6WC6 - chains A and B of the 3 polymer chains in the assembly; structure by X-ray diffraction, 3.10 A resolution.

Chain A:
Name: Lysine-specific histone demethylase 1A
Organism: Homo sapiens
Notes: EC 1.-.-.-
UniProt: O60341 (KDM1A_HUMAN); residue numbers follow UniProt; this construct covers 171-836
Amino-acid sequence (666 residues; each row starts with the number of its first residue):
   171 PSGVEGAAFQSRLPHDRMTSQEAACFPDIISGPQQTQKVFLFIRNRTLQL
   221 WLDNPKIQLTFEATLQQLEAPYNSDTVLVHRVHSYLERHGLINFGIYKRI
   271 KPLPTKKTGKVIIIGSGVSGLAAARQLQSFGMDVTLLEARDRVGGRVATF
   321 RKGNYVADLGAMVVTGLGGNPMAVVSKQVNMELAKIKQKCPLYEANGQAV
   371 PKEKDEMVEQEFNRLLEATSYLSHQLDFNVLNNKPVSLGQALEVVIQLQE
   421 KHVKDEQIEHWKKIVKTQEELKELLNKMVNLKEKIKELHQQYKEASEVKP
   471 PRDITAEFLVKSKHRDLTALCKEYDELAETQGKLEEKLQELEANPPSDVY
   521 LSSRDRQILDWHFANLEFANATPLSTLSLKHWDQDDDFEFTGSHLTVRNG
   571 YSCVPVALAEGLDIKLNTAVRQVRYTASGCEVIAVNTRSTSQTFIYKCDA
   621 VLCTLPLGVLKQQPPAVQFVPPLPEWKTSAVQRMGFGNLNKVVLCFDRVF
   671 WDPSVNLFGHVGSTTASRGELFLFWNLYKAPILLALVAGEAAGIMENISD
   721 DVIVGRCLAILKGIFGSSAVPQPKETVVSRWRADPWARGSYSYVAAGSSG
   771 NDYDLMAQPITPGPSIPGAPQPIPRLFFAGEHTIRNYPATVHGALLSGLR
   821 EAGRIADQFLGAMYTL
Ligand contacts: FAD (flavin-adenine dinucleotide): Ile284, Gly285, Ser286, Gly287, Val288, Ser289, Gly290, Leu307, Glu308, Ala309, Arg310, Gly314, Gly315, Arg316, Val317, Leu329, Gly330, Ala331, Met332, Val333, Thr588, Ala589, Val590, Thr624, Leu625, Pro626, Val629, Val637, Leu659, Lys661, Trp751, Trp756, Gly759, Ser760, Tyr761, Gly800, Glu801, Ala809, Thr810, Val811, Ala814

Chain B:
Name: REST corepressor 1
Organism: Homo sapiens
UniProt: Q9UKL0 (RCOR1_HUMAN); residue numbers follow UniProt; this construct covers 308-440
Amino-acid sequence (133 residues; numbered 308 to 440; the number before each row is that of its first residue):
   308 RKPPKGMFLSQEDVEAVSANATAATTVLRQLDMELVSVKRQIQNIKQTNS
   358 ALKEKLDGGIEPYRLPEVIQKCNARWTTEEQLLAVQAIRKYGRDFQAISD
   408 VIGNKSVVQVKNFFVNYRRRFNIDEVLQEWEAE

How chain A and chain B interact:
Contacting residue pairs (101; chain A residue first):
  Arg384(A) - Lys312(B)  hydrogen bond (side chain-backbone)
  Arg384(A) - Gly313(B)
  Arg384(A) - Met314(B)
  Glu387(A) - Pro311(B)
  Ala388(A) - Met314(B)  hydrophobic
  Ala388(A) - Leu316(B)
  Tyr391(A) - Arg308(B)
  Tyr391(A) - Lys309(B)
  Tyr391(A) - Pro310(B)
  Tyr391(A) - Leu316(B)  hydrophobic
  Leu392(A) - Val321(B)  hydrophobic
  Gln395(A) - Arg308(B)
  Leu396(A) - Gln318(B)
  Phe398(A) - Ser325(B)
  Leu401(A) - Ser325(B)
  Gln417(A) - Val324(B)
  Gln417(A) - Ala331(B)
  Leu418(A) - Phe315(B)
  Leu418(A) - Leu316(B)  hydrophobic
  Leu418(A) - Asp320(B)
  Leu418(A) - Val321(B)  hydrophobic
  Leu418(A) - Val324(B)  hydrophobic
  Gln419(A) - Gly313(B)
  Gln419(A) - Met314(B)
  Gln419(A) - Phe315(B)  hydrogen bond (side chain-backbone)
  Gln419(A) - Leu316(B)
  Glu420(A) - Leu335(B)
  Lys421(A) - Asp320(B)  salt bridge
  Lys421(A) - Val334(B)
  Lys421(A) - Leu335(B)
  Lys421(A) - Leu338(B)
  His422(A) - Phe315(B)
  Lys424(A) - Leu335(B)
  Lys424(A) - Leu338(B)
  Lys424(A) - Asp339(B)  salt bridge
  Asp425(A) - Leu338(B)
  Gln427(A) - Leu342(B)
  Ile428(A) - Leu338(B)
  Ile428(A) - Glu341(B)
  Trp431(A) - Leu342(B)
  Trp431(A) - Val345(B)  hydrophobic
  Trp431(A) - Ile349(B)  hydrophobic
  Lys432(A) - Glu341(B)  salt bridge
  Ile434(A) - Ile349(B)  hydrophobic
  Val435(A) - Ile349(B)  hydrophobic
  Gln438(A) - Ile349(B)
  Gln438(A) - Ile352(B)
  Gln438(A) - Lys353(B)
  Gln438(A) - Asn356(B)  hydrogen bond (backbone-side chain)
  Glu439(A) - Gln348(B)
  Glu439(A) - Ile352(B)
  Leu441(A) - Asn356(B)
  Lys442(A) - Thr355(B)
  Lys442(A) - Asn356(B)
  Leu445(A) - Asn356(B)
  Leu445(A) - Leu359(B)  hydrophobic
  Leu445(A) - Lys360(B)
  Asn446(A) - Leu359(B)
  Met448(A) - Leu363(B)  hydrophobic
  Val449(A) - Lys362(B)
  Val449(A) - Leu363(B)  hydrophobic
  Lys452(A) - Lys362(B)
  Lys452(A) - Leu363(B)  hydrogen bond (side chain-backbone)
  Lys452(A) - Asp364(B)  hydrogen bond (side chain-backbone)
  Lys452(A) - Gly366(B)  hydrogen bond (side chain-backbone)
  Ile455(A) - Tyr370(B)  hydrophobic
  Lys456(A) - Tyr370(B)
  His459(A) - Pro369(B)
  His459(A) - Tyr370(B)
  His459(A) - Leu372(B)
  Tyr462(A) - Leu372(B)  hydrophobic
  Ile474(A) - Glu386(B)
  Ile474(A) - Leu389(B)  hydrophobic
  Ile474(A) - Gln393(B)  hydrogen bond (backbone-side chain)
  Thr475(A) - Gln393(B)
  Phe478(A) - Leu390(B)  hydrophobic
  Phe478(A) - Gln393(B)
  Phe478(A) - Ala394(B)
  Phe478(A) - Lys397(B)
  Phe478(A) - Val408(B)  hydrophobic
  Lys481(A) - Leu390(B)
  Lys481(A) - Val408(B)
  Ser482(A) - Lys397(B)
  Ser482(A) - Tyr398(B)  hydrogen bond
  His484(A) - Leu372(B)
  His484(A) - Glu374(B)  salt bridge
  Arg485(A) - Tyr398(B)
  Arg485(A) - Ala404(B)  hydrogen bond (side chain-backbone)
  Arg485(A) - Asp407(B)  salt bridge
  Arg485(A) - Val408(B)
  Asp486(A) - Lys397(B)
  Asp486(A) - Tyr398(B)  hydrogen bond
  Leu487(A) - Tyr370(B)
  Leu487(A) - Leu372(B)  hydrophobic
  Thr488(A) - Glu374(B)  hydrogen bond
  Cys491(A) - Ile367(B)
  Tyr494(A) - Gly366(B)
  Tyr494(A) - Ile367(B)  hydrophobic
  Asp495(A) - Arg371(B)  salt bridge
  Gln501(A) - Lys360(B)
  Glu505(A) - Lys360(B)  salt bridge
Other interface residues (no listed pair), chain A (58 interface residues in all): Glu381, Leu385, Val414, Val415, Glu477, Lys483, Glu512
Other interface residues (no listed pair), chain B (53 interface residues in all): Lys346, Pro373, Ile409

Overview:
58 residues of chain A and 53 residues of chain B are in contact; the contacts include 11 hydrogen bonds and 7
salt bridges. Polar contacts include Lys421(A)-Asp320(B), Lys424(A)-Asp339(B) and Lys432(A)-Glu341(B). Chain A
binds flavin-adenine dinucleotide.
Here chain A is Lysine-specific histone demethylase 1A and chain B is REST corepressor 1, both from Homo
sapiens. Entry 6WC6 (Crystal structure of a truncated LSD1:CoREST in the presence of an LSD1-NT peptide) was
determined by X-ray diffraction.
